7AEQ - chain A; structure by X-ray diffraction, 1.50 A resolution.

Chain A:
Name: carbonic anhydrase 2
From: Homo sapiens
Notes: EC 4.2.1.1
Reference sequence: P00918 (CAH2_HUMAN); the author numbering skips numbers that UniProt does not, so the offset changes along the chain: 1-125 = UniProt 1-125; 127-261 = UniProt 126-260
Sequence (260 residues; row label = number of the first residue in the row; note: 1 number in that range is skipped by the numbering (no residue carries it; nothing is unmodelled there)):
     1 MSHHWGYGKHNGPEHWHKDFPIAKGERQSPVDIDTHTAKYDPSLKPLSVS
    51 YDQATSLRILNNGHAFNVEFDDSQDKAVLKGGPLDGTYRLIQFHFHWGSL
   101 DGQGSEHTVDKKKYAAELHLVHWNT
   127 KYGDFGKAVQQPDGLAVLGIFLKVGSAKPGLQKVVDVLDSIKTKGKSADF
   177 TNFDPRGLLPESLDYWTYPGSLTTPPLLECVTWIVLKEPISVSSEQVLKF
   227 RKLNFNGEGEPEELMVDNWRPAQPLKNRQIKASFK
Unresolved in the structure: 1-2
Metal / ion sites: Na+ site 1: Gln53, Asp162, Asp165; Na+ site 2: Ser73, Ser220; Zn2+: His94, His96, His119 (together with R8N); Na+ site 3 near Gly235 (its only coordinating residue here)
Small-molecule neighbours: R8N (2,3,5,6-tetrakis(fluoranyl)-4-(2-hydroxyethylsulfanyl)-N-methyl-benzenesulfonamide): Asn67, Ile91, Gln92, His94, His96, His119, Val121, Phe131, Leu141, Leu198, Thr199, Thr200, Trp209
Curated features (UniProtKB/Swiss-Prot):
  - active site: His64 (Proton donor/acceptor)
  - binding site (Zn(2+)): His94, His96, His119
  - binding site (substrate): Thr199, Thr200
  - site: Tyr7 (Fine-tunes the proton-transfer properties of H-64), Asn62 (Fine-tunes the proton-transfer properties of H-64), Asn67 (Fine-tunes the proton-transfer properties of H-64), Gln92 (Involved in the binding of some activators, including histamine and L-histidine)
  - modified residue: Ser2 (N-acetylserine), Ser166 (Phosphoserine), Ser173 (Phosphoserine)

In short:
Ligands of chain A: compound R8N. Gln53, Asp162 and Asp165 form the Na+ site 1. Ser73 and Ser220 coordinate
Na+ site 2. UniProt lists active-site residue His64, 3 Zn2+-binding residues and substrate-binding residues
Thr199 and Thr200.
Chain A is carbonic anhydrase 2 (Homo sapiens); the structure, Human carbonic anhydrase II in complex with
2,3,5,6-tetrafluoro-4-(2-hydroxyethylsulfanyl)-N-methyl-benzenesulfonamide, was determined by X-ray
diffraction (same publication as 7AES and 7AGN).
